Entry 1BJQ (X-ray diffraction, 2.65 A resolution); this record covers chains B and D of the 4 polymer chains in the assembly.

[Chain B (and D)]
Molecule: Lectin
Organism: Vigna unguiculata subsp. cylindrica
Notes: chain D of this document is another copy of the same molecule, construct and numbering; everything in this record applies to it too
UniProt: P05045 (LEC1_DOLBI); residues 1-253 here correspond to UniProt positions 23-275 (UniProt number = residue number + 22)
Sequence (253 residues; numbered 1 to 253; the number before each row is that of its first residue):
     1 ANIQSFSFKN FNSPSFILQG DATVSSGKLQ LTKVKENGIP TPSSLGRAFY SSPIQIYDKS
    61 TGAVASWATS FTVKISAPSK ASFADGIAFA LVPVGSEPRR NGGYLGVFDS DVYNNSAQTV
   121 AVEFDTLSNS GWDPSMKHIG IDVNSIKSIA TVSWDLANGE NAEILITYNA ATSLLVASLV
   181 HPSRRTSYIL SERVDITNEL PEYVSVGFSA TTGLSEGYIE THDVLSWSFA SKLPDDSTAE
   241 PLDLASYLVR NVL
Sequence notes: conflict Leu127 (Phe149 in P05045)
Bound ions: Mn2+: Glu123, Asp125, Asp133, His138; Ca2+: Asp125, Leu127, Asn129, Asp133
Ligand contacts:
  - adenine (ADE), molecule 1: Leu165, Ile166, Thr167, Val176, Ala177, Ser178, Ile189, Leu244
  - adenine (ADE), molecule 2: Leu165, Ser178, Val180
From the paper describing this entry:
  - self-association interface (contacts with another copy of this molecule); pairs are residue here / residue on that copy: Tyr203-Pro14 (hydrophobic contact)
  - binding site for adenine: Leu165, Thr167, Val176, Ala177, Ser178, Val180, Ile189, Leu244
  - specificity-determining residues: Leu214, Ser215, Tyr218 (proposed by the authors, not directly observed)
  - specificity-determining residues: Leu127
  - mutagenesis - L127F (Kd 28.4 mM): increased binding to Gal

[How chain B and chain D interact]
Pairs across the interface (38; chain B residue first):
  Thr172(B) - Pro182(D)
  Leu174(B) - Val180(D)  hydrophobic
  Val180(B) - Leu174(D)  hydrophobic
  Pro182(B) - Thr172(D)
  Pro182(B) - Arg193(D)
  Arg185(B) - Ser191(D)  hydrogen bond (backbone-side chain)
  Arg185(B) - Glu192(D)  salt bridge
  Arg185(B) - Arg193(D)
  Ser187(B) - Ile189(D)
  Ser187(B) - Leu190(D)
  Ser187(B) - Ser191(D)  hydrogen bond
  Tyr188(B) - Ile189(D)
  Ile189(B) - Ser187(D)
  Ile189(B) - Tyr188(D)
  Ile189(B) - Ile189(D)  hydrophobic
  Leu190(B) - Ser187(D)
  Ser191(B) - Arg185(D)  hydrogen bond (side chain-backbone)
  Ser191(B) - Ser187(D)  hydrogen bond
  Glu192(B) - Arg185(D)  salt bridge
  Arg193(B) - Pro182(D)
  Arg193(B) - Ser183(D)
  Arg193(B) - Arg185(D)
  Asp243(B) - Ser228(D)  hydrogen bond
  Ala245(B) - Ala68(D)
  Ala245(B) - Thr69(D)
  Ala245(B) - Ser228(D)
  Ala245(B) - Ala230(D)
  Ser246(B) - Ala230(D)
  Leu248(B) - Thr167(D)
  Val249(B) - Trp67(D)
  Val249(B) - Ala68(D)
  Val249(B) - Ala230(D)
  Val249(B) - Lys232(D)  hydrogen bond (backbone-side chain)
  Leu253(B) - Ser66(D)
  Leu253(B) - Trp67(D)
  Leu253(B) - Tyr168(D)
  Leu253(B) - Asn169(D)
  Leu253(B) - Lys232(D)  hydrogen bond (backbone-side chain)
Other interface residues (no listed pair), chain B (25 interface residues in all): Glu163, Leu165, Asn169, Ser178, Ser183, Thr186, Leu244
Other interface residues (no listed pair), chain D (31 interface residues in all): Ser7, Ser70, Glu163, Leu165, Ser178, Thr186, Phe229, Ser231

[In short]
25 residues of chain B face 31 of chain D across their interface; the contacts include 7 hydrogen bonds and 2
salt bridges. Polar contacts include Arg185(B)-Glu192(D), Arg185(B)-Ser191(D) and Ser187(B)-Ser191(D). From
the paper: a binding site for adenine at Leu165(B), Thr167(B) and Val176(B) among others; L127F of chain B
increases binding to Gal.
Both chains are Lectin (Vigna unguiculata subsp. cylindrica). Entry 1BJQ (The dolichos biflorus seed lectin in
complex with adenine) was determined by X-ray diffraction together with 1LUL, 1LU1 and 1LU2 from the same
study.
